PDB entry 2INS | X-ray diffraction, 2.50 A resolution | chains A and B of the 4 polymer chains in the assembly

Chain A:
Molecule: Des-phe B1 insulin (chain A)
Organism: Bos taurus
UniProt: P01317 (INS_BOVIN); residues 1-21 here correspond to UniProt positions 85-105 (UniProt number = residue number + 84)
Sequence (21 residues; each row starts with the number of its first residue):
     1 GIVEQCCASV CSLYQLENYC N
Disulfide bonds: C6-C11

Chain B:
Molecule: Des-phe B1 insulin (chain B)
Organism: Bos taurus
UniProt: P01317 (INS_BOVIN); residues 2-30 here correspond to UniProt positions 26-54 (UniProt number = residue number + 24)
Sequence (29 residues; each row starts with the number of its first residue):
     2 VNQHLCGSHL VEALYLVCGE RGFFYTPKA
Bound ions: Zn2+ near H10 (its only coordinating residue here)

Chain A / chain B interface:
Cross-chain cystine bridges: C7(A)-C7(B), C20(A)-C19(B)
Residue-residue contacts (35; chain A residue first):
  V3(A) - L11(B)  hydrophobic
  V3(A) - Y26(B)
  V3(A) - T27(B)
  V3(A) - P28(B)  hydrophobic
  E4(A) - P28(B)
  E4(A) - K29(B)  hydrogen bond (side chain-backbone)
  C6(A) - Q4(B)
  C6(A) - H5(B)
  C6(A) - L6(B)  hydrogen bond (backbone-backbone)
  C7(A) - H5(B)  hydrogen bond (backbone-side chain)
  C7(A) - L6(B)  hydrogen bond (backbone-backbone)
  C7(A) - C7(B)  disulfide
  S9(A) - H5(B)
  V10(A) - Q4(B)
  V10(A) - H5(B)
  C11(A) - N3(B)
  C11(A) - Q4(B)  hydrogen bond (backbone-backbone)
  S12(A) - V2(B)
  S12(A) - N3(B)
  L13(A) - V18(B)  hydrophobic
  L16(A) - L6(B)  hydrophobic
  L16(A) - A14(B)  hydrophobic
  L16(A) - L15(B)
  E17(A) - V18(B)
  Y19(A) - L15(B)  hydrophobic
  Y19(A) - F24(B)
  Y19(A) - F25(B)  hydrogen bond (backbone-backbone)
  C20(A) - C19(B)  disulfide
  C20(A) - R22(B)
  C20(A) - G23(B)
  C20(A) - F24(B)  hydrophobic
  N21(A) - R22(B)  hydrogen bond (backbone-side chain)
  N21(A) - G23(B)
  N21(A) - F24(B)
  N21(A) - F25(B)

Overview:
Chain A and chain B form an interface of 14 and 19 residues respectively, with 2 disulfide bonds and 7
hydrogen bonds. Polar pairs include E4(A)-K29(B), C7(A)-H5(B) and N21(A)-R22(B).
Here chain A is Des-phe B1 insulin (chain A) and chain B is Des-phe B1 insulin (chain B), both from Bos
taurus. Entry 2INS (The structure of des-phe B1 bovine insulin) was determined by X-ray diffraction.
